PDB entry 7PQD | electron microscopy, 2.90 A resolution | chains am and uu of the 70 polymer chains in the assembly

Chain am:
Name: LH1-alpha
Source organism: Cereibacter sphaeroides 2.4.1
Chain sequence (58 residues; each row starts with the number of its first residue):
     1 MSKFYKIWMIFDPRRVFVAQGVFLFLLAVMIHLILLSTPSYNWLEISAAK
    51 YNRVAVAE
Disordered / not traced: 56-58
Modified / non-standard residues: M1 (N-formylmethionine; FME)
Residues lining bound ligands:
  - bacteriochlorophyll a (BCL), molecule 1: M1, L24, L27, A28, I31, H32, L35, Y41
  - bacteriochlorophyll a (BCL), molecule 2: I7, W8, V16, A19, Q20, F23, I31
  - bacteriochlorophyll a (BCL), molecule 3: G21, L24, F25, A28, H32, L35, Y41, W43
  - 3,4-dihydrospheroidene (SP2), molecule 1: F17, Q20, F23, L24, L27, M30, I31, I34
  - 3,4-dihydrospheroidene (SP2), molecule 2: F17, Q20, G21, L24
  - 3,4-dihydrospheroidene (SP2), molecule 3: F25, A28, V29, H32, L33, L36, W43
What the authors report for this chain:
  - binding site for bacteriochlorophyll a: H32, W43

Chain uu:
Name: PufY
Source organism: Cereibacter sphaeroides 2.4.1
Chain sequence (49 residues; numbered 3 to 51; the number before each row is that of its first residue):
     3 EVSEFAFRLMMAAVIFVGVGIMFAFAGGHWFVGLVVGGLVAAFFAATPN
Residues lining bound ligands: ubiquinone-10 (U10): F18, F33, L36, G40

Chain am / chain uu interface:
Residue-residue contacts (13):
  R15(am) with R10(uu); T49(uu), hydrogen bond (side chain-backbone); P50(uu); N51(uu), hydrogen bond
  V18(am) with F45(uu), hydrophobic
  L26(am) with F25(uu), hydrophobic; V38(uu), hydrophobic; V42(uu), hydrophobic
  V29(am) with F25(uu), hydrophobic
  M30(am) with M24(uu), hydrophobic; A28(uu)
  L33(am) with A28(uu)
  I34(am) with A28(uu), hydrophobic
Other interface residues (no listed pair), chain am (8 interface residues in all): V22
Other interface residues (no listed pair), chain uu (11 interface residues in all): F27

Overview:
8 residues of chain am face 11 of chain uu across their interface, with 2 hydrogen bonds. Polar contacts
include R15(am)-T49(uu) and R15(am)-N51(uu). Chain am binds 3 copies of 3,4-dihydrospheroidene and 3 copies of
bacteriochlorophyll a. Ligands of chain uu: ubiquinone-10. The paper reports a binding site for
bacteriochlorophyll a at H32(am) and W43(am).
Chain am is LH1-alpha and chain uu is PufY, both from Cereibacter sphaeroides 2.4.1; the structure, Cryo-EM
structure of the dimeric Rhodobacter sphaeroides RC-LH1 core complex at 2.9 A: the structural basis ..., was
determined by electron microscopy.
